PDB entry 7N2S | X-ray diffraction, 2.37 A resolution | chains A and B of the 5 polymer chains in the assembly

Chain A:
Protein: Human leukocyte antigen (HLA) B27
Organism: Homo sapiens
UniProtKB: A3F718 (A3F718_HUMAN); residues 1-278 here correspond to UniProt positions 11-288 (UniProt number = residue number + 10)
Sequence (278 residues; numbered 1 to 278; the number before each row is that of its first residue):
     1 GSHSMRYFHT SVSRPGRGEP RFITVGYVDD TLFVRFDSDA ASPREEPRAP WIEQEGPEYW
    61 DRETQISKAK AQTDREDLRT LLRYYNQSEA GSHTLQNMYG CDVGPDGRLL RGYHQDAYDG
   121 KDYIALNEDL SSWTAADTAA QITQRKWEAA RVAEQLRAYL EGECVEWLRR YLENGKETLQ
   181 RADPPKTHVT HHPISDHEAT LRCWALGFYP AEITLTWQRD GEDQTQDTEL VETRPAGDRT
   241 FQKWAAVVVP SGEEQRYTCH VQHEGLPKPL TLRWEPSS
Unresolved in the structure: 277-278
Differences from the reference sequence: conflict S67 (Cys77 in A3F718)
Cystine bridges: C101-C164, C203-C259
What the authors report for this chain:
  - mutagenesis - H114Y: unchanged stability with Pre-MRNA Processing Factor 3
  - mutagenesis - D116H: unchanged signaling with Pre-MRNA Processing Factor 3

Chain B:
Protein: Beta-2-microglobulin
Organism: Homo sapiens
UniProtKB: P61769 (B2MG_HUMAN); residues 1-99 here correspond to UniProt positions 21-119 (UniProt number = residue number + 20)
Sequence (100 residues; each row starts with the number of its first residue; numbering starts at 0):
     0 MIQRTPKIQV YSRHPAENGK SNFLNCYVSG FHPSDIEVDL LKNGERIEKV EHSDLSFSKD
    60 WSFYLLYYTE FTPTEKDEYA CRVNHVTLSQ PKIVKWDRDM
Differences from the reference sequence: initiating methionine (0)
Cystine bridges: C25-C80
Curated features (UniProtKB/Swiss-Prot):
  - modified residue: Q2 (Pyrrolidone carboxylic acid)
  - glycosylation: I1 (N-linked (Glc) (glycation) isoleucine), K19 (N-linked (Glc) (glycation) lysine), K41 (N-linked (Glc) (glycation) lysine), K48 (N-linked (Glc) (glycation) lysine), K58 (N-linked (Glc) (glycation) lysine), K91 (N-linked (Glc) (glycation) lysine), K94 (N-linked (Glc) (glycation) lysine)

How chain A and chain B interact:
Pairs across the interface (54):
  F8(A) with S55(B); F56(B), hydrophobic
  H9(A) with F56(B)
  T10(A) with L54(B); F56(B); F62(B)
  V12(A) with S33(B)
  I23(A) with L54(B)
  V25(A) with D53(B); L54(B)
  Y27(A) with S55(B); Y63(B)
  L32(A) with D53(B)
  R35(A) with D53(B)
  H93(A) with M0(B)
  T94(A) with F62(B)
  Q96(A) with H31(B), hydrogen bond; F56(B); W60(B), hydrogen bond (side chain-backbone); F62(B)
  N97(A) with F56(B)
  M98(A) with F56(B), hydrophobic
  Q115(A) with W60(B)
  D116(A) with W60(B)
  A117(A) with W60(B), hydrophobic
  D119(A) with M0(B); I1(B); H31(B)
  G120(A) with I1(B); H31(B), hydrogen bond (backbone-side chain); W60(B)
  D122(A) with W60(B), hydrogen bond
  H192(A) with D98(B)
  R202(A) with D98(B), salt bridge; M99(B)
  W204(A) with D98(B); M99(B)
  V231(A) with Q8(B)
  E232(A) with Q8(B), hydrogen bond (backbone-side chain); Y26(B); S28(B)
  R234(A) with Q8(B), hydrogen bond; Y10(B); M99(B), hydrogen bond (side chain-backbone)
  P235(A) with Y10(B), hydrogen bond (backbone-side chain); Y26(B)
  A236(A) with R12(B); N24(B), hydrogen bond (backbone-side chain)
  G237(A) with R12(B), hydrogen bond (backbone-side chain)
  D238(A) with R12(B), salt bridge
  Q242(A) with Y10(B); S11(B), hydrogen bond (side chain-backbone); R12(B), hydrogen bond (side chain-backbone)
  W244(A) with M99(B), hydrogen bond (side chain-backbone)
Other interface residues (no listed pair), chain A (36 interface residues in all): R48, S92, K121, E229
Other interface residues (no listed pair), chain B (24 interface residues in all): P32, D34, D59, L65

Overview:
The interface between chain A and chain B involves 36 residues on one side and 24 on the other, with 13
hydrogen bonds and 2 salt bridges. Polar pairs include R202(A)-D98(B), D238(A)-R12(B) and Q96(A)-H31(B). From
the paper: H114Y of chain A leaves stability with Pre-MRNA Processing Factor 3 unchanged; D116H of chain A
leaves signaling with Pre-MRNA Processing Factor 3 unchanged.
Chain A is Human leukocyte antigen (HLA) B27 and chain B is Beta-2-microglobulin, both from Homo sapiens; the
structure, AS3.1-PRPF3-HLA*B27, was determined by X-ray diffraction, deposited together with 7N2N, 7N2O, 7N2P,
7N2Q, 7N2R and 8CX4.
